Entry 2RNX (solution NMR); this record covers chains A and B.

# Chain A
Protein: Histone acetyltransferase PCAF
Organism: Homo sapiens
Notes: EC 2.3.1.48
UniProtKB: Q92831 (PCAF_HUMAN); residue numbers follow UniProt; this construct covers 719-832
Sequence (118 residues; numbered 715 to 832; the number before each row is that of its first residue):
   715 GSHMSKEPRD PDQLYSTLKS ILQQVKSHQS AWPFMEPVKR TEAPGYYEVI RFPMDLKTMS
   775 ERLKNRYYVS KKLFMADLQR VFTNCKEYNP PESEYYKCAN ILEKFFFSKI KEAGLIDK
Construct notes: expression tag (715-718)

# Chain B
Protein: Histone H3
Organism: Saccharomyces cerevisiae
UniProtKB: P61830 (H3_YEAST); residues 31-42 here correspond to UniProt positions 32-43 (UniProt number = residue number + 1)
Sequence (13 residues; row label = number of the first residue in the row):
    31 STGGVKKPHR YKC
Construct notes: insertion (43)
Modified residues: Lys-36 (n(6)-acetyllysine; ALY)
UniProt features mapped onto this chain:
  - modified residue: Lys-36 (N6,N6,N6-trimethyllysine), Lys-37 (N6-acetyllysine)
From the paper describing this entry:
  - post-translational modification sites: Lys-36

# Interface between chain A and chain B
Residue-residue contacts - 27 pairs, chain A then chain B:
  Trp-746(A) with Gly-33(B)
  Pro-747(A) with Lys-36(B)
  Phe-748(A) with Lys-36(B)
  Val-752(A) with Lys-36(B)
  Glu-756(A) with Gly-34(B); Val-35(B); Lys-36(B)
  Ala-757(A) with Lys-36(B)
  Pro-758(A) with Pro-38(B)
  Tyr-760(A) with Lys-36(B)
  Glu-762(A) with Lys-42(B); Cys-43(B)
  Val-763(A) with Tyr-41(B)
  Asn-798(A) with Lys-36(B)
  Glu-801(A) with Tyr-41(B)
  Tyr-802(A) with His-39(B); Tyr-41(B)
  Asn-803(A) with Lys-36(B); His-39(B)
  Pro-804(A) with His-39(B)
  Ser-807(A) with Lys-37(B); His-39(B)
  Glu-808(A) with Lys-37(B)
  Tyr-809(A) with Val-35(B); Lys-36(B); Lys-37(B); His-39(B)
Interface residues without a listed pair, chain A (19 interface residues in all): Cys-799
Interface residues without a listed pair, chain B (11 interface residues in all): Arg-40
Interface features reported in the paper:
  - residue pairs: Ala-757(A)/Lys-36(B), Pro-758(A)/Pro-38(B) (hydrophobic contact), Pro-758(A)/His-39(B), Tyr-760(A)/Lys-36(B), Tyr-802(A)/His-39(B), Asn-803(A)/Lys-36(B), Asn-803(A)/His-39(B) (hydrogen bond), Pro-804(A)/His-39(B), Tyr-809(A)/Lys-36(B)

# Summary
19 residues of chain A face 11 of chain B across their interface. The authors report contacts between
Ala-757(A) and Lys-36(B), Pro-758(A) and His-39(B) and Tyr-760(A) and Lys-36(B) among others; a hydrophobic
contact between Pro-758(A) and Pro-38(B); a hydrogen bond between Asn-803(A) and His-39(B). From the paper: a
modification site at Lys-36(B).
Here chain A is Histone acetyltransferase PCAF (Homo sapiens) and chain B is Histone H3 (Saccharomyces
cerevisiae). Entry 2RNX (The Structural Basis for Site-Specific Lysine-Acetylated Histone Recognition by the
Bromodomains of the HUman Transcriptional Co-Activators ...) was determined by solution NMR (same publication
as 2RNW and 2RNY).
